2W2U - chains A and C; structure by X-ray diffraction, 2.20 A resolution.

Chain A:
Molecule: Hypothetical P60 katanin
Source organism: Sulfolobus acidocaldarius
Notes: fragment: mit domain, residues 1-75
UniProtKB: Q877H3 (Q877H3_SULAC); residue numbers follow UniProt; this construct covers 1-75
Amino-acid sequence (83 residues; row label = number of the first residue in the row; numbers below 1 keep their minus sign (Met-7 is residue -7)):
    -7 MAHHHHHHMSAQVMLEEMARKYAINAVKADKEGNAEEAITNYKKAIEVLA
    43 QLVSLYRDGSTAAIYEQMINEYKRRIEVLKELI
Unresolved in the structure: -7 to 0

Chain C:
Molecule: Conserved archaeal protein
UniProtKB: Q4J924 (Q4J924_SULAC); numbering as in UniProt (aligned over 182-195)
Amino-acid sequence (14 residues; numbered 182 to 195; the number before each row is that of its first residue):
   182 VRELLPELPHPPSE
Unresolved in the structure: 182, 194-195

Chain A / chain C interface:
Pairs across the interface (29):
  Gln4(A) - Arg183(C)
  Glu8(A) - Arg183(C)  salt bridge
  Glu8(A) - Leu185(C)
  Arg12(A) - Pro187(C)
  Arg12(A) - Leu189(C)
  Ala15(A) - Pro190(C)  hydrophobic
  Ile16(A) - Pro190(C)
  Val19(A) - His191(C)
  Asp22(A) - Pro193(C)
  Lys23(A) - Pro193(C)
  Tyr34(A) - Pro192(C)
  Tyr34(A) - Pro193(C)
  Leu41(A) - Leu189(C)  hydrophobic
  Ser52(A) - Arg183(C)  hydrogen bond (side chain-backbone)
  Thr53(A) - Arg183(C)  hydrogen bond
  Thr53(A) - Leu185(C)
  Ile56(A) - Arg183(C)
  Ile56(A) - Glu184(C)
  Tyr57(A) - Arg183(C)
  Met60(A) - Leu189(C)  hydrophobic
  Met60(A) - Pro190(C)
  Met60(A) - His191(C)
  Glu63(A) - His191(C)  salt bridge
  Glu63(A) - Pro192(C)
  Tyr64(A) - Leu189(C)
  Tyr64(A) - Pro190(C)  hydrogen bond (side chain-backbone)
  Tyr64(A) - Pro192(C)
  Arg67(A) - Pro192(C)
  Arg67(A) - Pro193(C)
Interface residues without a listed pair, chain A (21 interface residues in all): Val5, Ala11, Gln59
From the paper, about this interface:
  - interface residues, chain C: Arg183(C), Pro187(C)

Summary:
21 residues of chain A face 9 of chain C across their interface, with 3 hydrogen bonds and 2 salt bridges.
Polar contacts include Glu8(A)-Arg183(C), Glu63(A)-His191(C) and Ser52(A)-Arg183(C). The paper reports
interface residues Arg183(C) and Pro187(C).
Chain A is Hypothetical P60 katanin (Sulfolobus acidocaldarius) and chain C is Conserved archaeal protein; the
structure, Structural insight into the interaction between archaeal escrt-III and aaa-atpase, was determined
by X-ray diffraction.
